8HPP - chains A and B of the 3 polymer chains in the assembly; structure by X-ray diffraction, 3.00 A resolution.

[Chain A (and B)]
Name: Integrator complex subunit 3
From: Homo sapiens
Notes: fragment: C-terminal motif; chain B of this document is another copy of the same molecule, construct and numbering; everything in this record applies to it too
UniProt: Q68E01 (INT3_HUMAN); residues 572-1042 here correspond to UniProt positions 573-1043 (UniProt number = residue number + 1)
Chain sequence (471 residues; row label = number of the first residue in the row):
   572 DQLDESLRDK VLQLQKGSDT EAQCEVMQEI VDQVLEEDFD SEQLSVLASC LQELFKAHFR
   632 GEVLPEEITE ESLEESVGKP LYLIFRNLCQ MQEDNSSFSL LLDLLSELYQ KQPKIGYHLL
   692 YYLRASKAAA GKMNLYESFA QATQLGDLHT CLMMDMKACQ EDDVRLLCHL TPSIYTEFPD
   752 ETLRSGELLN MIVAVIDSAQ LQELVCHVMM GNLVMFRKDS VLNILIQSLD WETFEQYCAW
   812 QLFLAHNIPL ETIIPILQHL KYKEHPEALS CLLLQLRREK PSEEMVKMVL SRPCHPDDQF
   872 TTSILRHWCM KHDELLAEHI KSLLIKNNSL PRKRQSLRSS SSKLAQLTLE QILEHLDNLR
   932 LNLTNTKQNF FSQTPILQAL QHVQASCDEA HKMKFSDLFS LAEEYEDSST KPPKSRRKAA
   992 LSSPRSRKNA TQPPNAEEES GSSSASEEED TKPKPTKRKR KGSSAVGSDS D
Unresolved in the structure: 902-911, 977-1042 (chain B: 902-912, 977-1042)
Curated features (UniProtKB/Swiss-Prot):
  - modified residue: Ser994 (Phosphoserine)

[Chain A / chain B interface]
Residue-residue contacts - 66 pairs, chain A then chain B:
  Ser769(A) - Thr804(B)  hydrogen bond
  Ser769(A) - Pro837(B)
  Ser769(A) - Glu838(B)
  Ala770(A) - Pro837(B)  hydrophobic
  Gln773(A) - Leu840(B)
  Gln773(A) - Ser841(B)  hydrogen bond
  Gln773(A) - Phe871(B)
  Cys777(A) - Leu844(B)  hydrophobic
  Cys777(A) - Gln870(B)
  Cys777(A) - Ser874(B)
  Met780(A) - Leu844(B)  hydrophobic
  Met780(A) - Arg848(B)
  Met780(A) - Ser874(B)
  Met780(A) - Arg877(B)  hydrogen bond (backbone-side chain)
  Met780(A) - His878(B)
  Met781(A) - Gln870(B)
  Met781(A) - Thr873(B)  hydrogen bond
  Met781(A) - Ser874(B)
  Met781(A) - Arg877(B)  hydrogen bond (backbone-side chain)
  Met781(A) - Asn933(B)
  Thr804(A) - Ser769(B)
  Phe805(A) - Phe805(B)  hydrophobic
  Tyr808(A) - Ser769(B)
  Tyr808(A) - Leu772(B)
  Tyr808(A) - Phe805(B)  hydrophobic
  Tyr808(A) - Tyr808(B)
  Gln812(A) - Tyr808(B)
  Gln812(A) - Leu845(B)
  Leu815(A) - Leu845(B)
  Leu815(A) - Arg848(B)  hydrogen bond (backbone-side chain)
  Ala816(A) - Leu845(B)  hydrophobic
  Asn818(A) - Arg848(B)
  Asn818(A) - His878(B)
  Asn818(A) - Lys882(B)
  Pro837(A) - Ser769(B)
  Pro837(A) - Ala770(B)  hydrophobic
  Glu838(A) - Ser769(B)  hydrogen bond
  Leu840(A) - Gln773(B)
  Ser841(A) - Gln773(B)  hydrogen bond
  Leu844(A) - Cys777(B)  hydrophobic
  Leu844(A) - Met780(B)  hydrophobic
  Leu845(A) - Met780(B)  hydrophobic
  Leu845(A) - Gln812(B)
  Leu845(A) - Leu815(B)
  Leu845(A) - Ala816(B)  hydrophobic
  Arg848(A) - Met780(B)
  Arg848(A) - Leu815(B)  hydrogen bond (side chain-backbone)
  Arg848(A) - Ala816(B)
  Arg848(A) - Asn818(B)  hydrogen bond
  Arg849(A) - Gln846(B)
  Arg849(A) - Arg849(B)
  Arg849(A) - Glu850(B)  salt bridge
  Glu850(A) - Arg849(B)  salt bridge
  Gln870(A) - Cys777(B)
  Gln870(A) - Met781(B)
  Phe871(A) - Gln773(B)
  Phe871(A) - Cys777(B)
  Thr873(A) - Met781(B)  hydrogen bond
  Ser874(A) - Cys777(B)  hydrogen bond (side chain-backbone)
  Ser874(A) - Met780(B)
  Ser874(A) - Met781(B)  hydrogen bond
  Arg877(A) - Met780(B)  hydrogen bond (side chain-backbone)
  Arg877(A) - Met781(B)  hydrogen bond (side chain-backbone)
  His878(A) - Asn818(B)
  Lys882(A) - Asn818(B)
  Asn933(A) - Met781(B)  hydrogen bond (side chain-backbone)
Also at the interface, not in a pair above, chain A (35 interface residues in all): Val776, Gly782, Cys842, Gln846, Asn936
Also at the interface, not in a pair above, chain B (37 interface residues in all): Val776, Gly782, Asn783, Ile875, Asn936

[Summary]
Chain A and chain B form an interface of 35 and 37 residues respectively, with 16 hydrogen bonds and 2 salt
bridges. Polar pairs include Arg849(A)-Glu850(B), Ser769(A)-Thr804(B) and Gln773(A)-Ser841(B).
Chain A and chain B are both Integrator complex subunit 3 (Homo sapiens); the structure, Crystal structure of
human INTS3 with SAGE1, was determined by X-ray diffraction.
